Entry 1YRI (X-ray diffraction, 1.00 A resolution); this record covers chain A.

== Chain A ==
Molecule: Villin
Notes: fragment: vhp
Reference sequence: P02640 (VILI_CHICK); residues 42-76 here correspond to UniProt positions 792-826 (UniProt number = residue number + 750)
Chain sequence (35 residues; row label = number of the first residue in the row):
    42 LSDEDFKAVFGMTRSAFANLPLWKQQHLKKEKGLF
Sequence notes: engineered mutation His-68 (Asn818 in P02640)
Swiss-Prot annotation at these positions:
  - region: Lys-70 to Lys-73 (Absolutely required for activity)
What the authors report for this chain:
  - mutagenesis - F47L (Tm change 17 degC), F47L/F51L, F51L (Tm change 12 degC), F58L (Tm change 27 degC): decreased stability (citing earlier work)

== Overview ==
From the paper: F47L, F47L/F51L and F51L, among others, reduce stability.
Chain A is Villin; the structure, Chicken villin subdomain HP-35, N68H, pH6.4, was determined by X-ray
diffraction (same publication as 1WY3, 1WY4 and 1YRF).
